Entry 8J9P (electron microscopy, 3.40 A resolution); this record covers chains A and C of the 8 polymer chains in the assembly.

== Chain A (and C) ==
Name: Piwi domain-containing protein
Organism: Thermoflavifilum thermophilum
Notes: chain C of this document is another copy of the same molecule, construct and numbering; everything in this record applies to it too
UniProt: A0A1I7NFD7 (A0A1I7NFD7_9BACT); residue numbers follow UniProt; this construct covers 1-507
Amino-acid sequence (507 residues; each row starts with the number of its first residue):
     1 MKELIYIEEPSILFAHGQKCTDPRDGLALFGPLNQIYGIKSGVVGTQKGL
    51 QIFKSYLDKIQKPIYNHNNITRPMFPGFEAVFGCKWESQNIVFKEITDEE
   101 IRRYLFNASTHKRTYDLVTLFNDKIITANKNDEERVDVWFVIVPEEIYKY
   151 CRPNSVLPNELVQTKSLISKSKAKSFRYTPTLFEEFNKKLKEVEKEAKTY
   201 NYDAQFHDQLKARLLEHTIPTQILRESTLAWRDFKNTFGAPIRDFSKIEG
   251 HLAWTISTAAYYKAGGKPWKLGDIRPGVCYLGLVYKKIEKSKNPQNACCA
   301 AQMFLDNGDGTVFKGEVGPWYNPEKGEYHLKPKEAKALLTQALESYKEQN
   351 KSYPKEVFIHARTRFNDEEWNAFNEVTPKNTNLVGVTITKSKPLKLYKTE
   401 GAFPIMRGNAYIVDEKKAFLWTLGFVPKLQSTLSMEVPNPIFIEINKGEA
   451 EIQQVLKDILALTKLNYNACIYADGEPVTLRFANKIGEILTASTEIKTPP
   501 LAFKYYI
Unresolved in the structure: 145-203 (chain C: 145-200)
Bound ions: Mg2+: Asn468 (shared with 2 residues of chain E)
From the paper describing this entry:
  - conformationally variable residues (helix shift, loop rearrangement, register shift, side-chain flip): Thr110 to Lys130, Asn131 to Asp137, Gly310 to Lys314, Gly318 to Leu330, Val478 to Ala492
  - self-association interface (contacts with another copy of this molecule); pairs are residue here / residue on that copy: Tyr37-Lys85, Lys40-Gln35, Lys130-Thr498 (hydrogen bond), Arg135-Asp137, Asn34, Asn129, Asn131, Tyr262, Lys267, Thr498, Leu501, Lys504, Tyr505
  - mutagenesis - E133A/R135A/D137A: decreased catalytic activity
  - mutagenesis - Y37A/K40A: abolished catalytic activity

== Chain A / chain C interface ==
Contacting residue pairs (39; chain A residue first):
  Asn34(A) with Glu134(C)
  Gln35(A) with Asn90(C), hydrogen bond (backbone-side chain)
  Ile36(A) with Lys40(C)
  Tyr37(A) with Tyr37(C); Gly38(C); Lys85(C)
  Gly38(A) with Tyr37(C); Arg135(C), hydrogen bond (backbone-side chain)
  Lys40(A) with Gln35(C); Ile36(C)
  Lys85(A) with Tyr37(C)
  Asn90(A) with Gln35(C), hydrogen bond (side chain-backbone)
  Asn129(A) with Tyr505(C)
  Lys130(A) with Thr498(C), hydrogen bond (side chain-backbone); Pro500(C); Leu501(C); Ala502(C)
  Asn131(A) with Leu501(C); Ala502(C)
  Glu133(A) with Lys504(C), salt bridge
  Glu134(A) with Asn34(C), hydrogen bond; Gly265(C); Lys267(C), salt bridge
  Arg135(A) with Gly38(C), hydrogen bond (side chain-backbone); Asp137(C), salt bridge; Ala264(C)
  Asp137(A) with Arg135(C), salt bridge
  Thr218(A) with Asn129(C)
  Tyr262(A) with Glu133(C), hydrogen bond
  Ala264(A) with Arg135(C)
  Gly265(A) with Glu134(C)
  Lys267(A) with Glu134(C), salt bridge
  Thr498(A) with Lys130(C), hydrogen bond (backbone-side chain)
  Pro500(A) with Lys130(C)
  Leu501(A) with Lys130(C); Asn131(C)
  Lys504(A) with Asp132(C); Glu133(C), salt bridge
  Tyr505(A) with Asn129(C)
Other interface residues (no listed pair), chain A (29 interface residues in all): Ile39, Glu87, Asp132, Ala502
Other interface residues (no listed pair), chain C (30 interface residues in all): Ile39, Glu87, Thr218, Tyr262, Phe503

== In short ==
Chain A and chain C form an interface of 29 and 30 residues respectively; the contacts include 8 hydrogen
bonds and 6 salt bridges. Polar pairs include Glu133(A)-Lys504(C), Glu134(A)-Lys267(C) and
Arg135(A)-Asp137(C). The paper reports that E133A/R135A/D137A of chain A reduce catalytic activity;
conformational variability at Thr110(A), Asn131(A) and Gly310(A) among others.
Both chains are Piwi domain-containing protein (Thermoflavifilum thermophilum). Entry 8J9P (SPARTA dimer bound
with guide-target) was determined by electron microscopy (same publication as 8JAY, 8J84, 8J8H and 8J9G).
